Entry 6HIY (electron microscopy, 3.27 A resolution); this record covers chains DS and CA of the 41 polymer chains in the assembly.

== Chain DS ==
Protein: mS66
Organism: Trypanosoma brucei brucei
UniProtKB: Q388L7 (Q388L7_TRYB2); residue numbers follow UniProt; this construct covers 1-261
Sequence (261 residues; row label = number of the first residue in the row):
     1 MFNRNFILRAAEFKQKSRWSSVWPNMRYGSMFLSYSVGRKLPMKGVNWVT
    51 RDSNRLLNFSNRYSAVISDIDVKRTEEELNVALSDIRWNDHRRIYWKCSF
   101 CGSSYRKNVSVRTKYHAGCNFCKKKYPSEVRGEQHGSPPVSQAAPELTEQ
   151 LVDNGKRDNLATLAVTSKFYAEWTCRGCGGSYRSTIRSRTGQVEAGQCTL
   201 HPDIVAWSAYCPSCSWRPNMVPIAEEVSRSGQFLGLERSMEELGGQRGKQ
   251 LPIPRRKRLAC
Unresolved in the structure: 1-16, 245-251
Metal / ion sites: Zn2+ site 1: Cys98, Cys101, Cys119, Cys122; Zn2+ site 2: Cys175, Cys178, Cys211, Cys214

== Chain CA ==
Molecule: 9S rRNA
Organism: Trypanosoma brucei brucei
Sequence (621 nucleotides; row label = number of the first residue in the row):
     1 UAAAUUAUGGUCAAUUGUUAGUAUUCAUAUUAAUUUUUUUAAAUGUUUUA
    51 UCAUUUUAUAAAGGUUUAUUUUUGAAAGAUUUUUUGUAUAAAAUUUUAGG
   101 AAUAGUUAAUAAUAAUUUAUAAUUUUGAUUAGAUUGUUUUGUUAAUGCUA
   151 UUAGAUGGGUGUGGAAAAAUAAAAAAAAUAAUUAAUAUAUAUCAAUAAUA
   201 AAUUAAAUUAAUCUAUUAGUCAGAAAUGGAUGCCAGCCGUUGCGGUAAUU
   251 UCUAUGCUUUUAAAUAUUAUACAAUUAUCAUAUUAAAUUGUUAAGUGUUG
   301 AUUUAACCAAUAAAAAUAUAAAUAAUUUUUAUUUGUUUUUAAACACCAUU
   351 AGGUAUAUGCAAAUAUAAAAUUAUAGUAAUUAUAAAUUAUAUUAUAUUAU
   401 AUUUAUUCAUAUAAUUAAUAGGAUAAUAUUUGUAGUUUUUGAUACCAUGA
   451 UAAGGAUUAUAAAUUGAAAGUGGUAAUAUCAUAAUCAAAAUUUAUUAUUU
   501 AUAUUAAAUAUGUAUGUGUAGAUAAAAUAAGAAAUUAAAAAGGUAUUGUU
   551 GCCCACCAAUUUUUAUAAUAAAAAUAACGUGCAGUAAUUAAUAUAUUUAU
   601 AAAAAUAUAUUUUUUUUUUUU
Unresolved in the structure: 395-537
Sequence notes: conflict U298 (C2839 in 343546); insertion (614-621)
Metal / ion sites: Mg2+ site 1 near A27 (its only coordinating residue here); Mg2+ site 2: A61, A155; Mg2+ site 3 near U65 (its only coordinating residue here); Mg2+ site 4 near A68 (its only coordinating residue here); Mg2+ site 5 near A76 (its only coordinating residue here); Mg2+ site 6: A224, A225; Mg2+ site 7: U281, A367; Mg2+ site 8 near U339 (its only coordinating residue here); Mg2+ site 9 near A385 (its only coordinating residue here); Mg2+ site 10: A386, U387; Mg2+ site 11 near A541 (its only coordinating residue here); Mg2+ site 12 near U563 (its only coordinating residue here); 4 more Mg2+ sites not listed
Ligand contacts:
  - spermidine (SPD), molecule 1: A27, U28, G239, A266, U267, U268
  - spermidine (SPD), molecule 2: A218, U259, U261, A262, A263, A264
  - spermine (SPM): U66, U67, U95, U96, U97, U125, U126, G127, A128, U129

== Chain DS / chain CA interface ==
Residue-residue contacts (75; chain DS residue first):
  Ser17(DS) - U188(CA)  hydrogen bond to the base
  Ser17(DS) - A189(CA)  base contact
  Arg18(DS) - U39(CA)  salt bridge to the phosphate
  Arg18(DS) - U40(CA)  sugar contact
  Arg18(DS) - A189(CA)  base contact
  Trp19(DS) - U40(CA)  sugar contact
  Trp19(DS) - A41(CA)  sugar contact
  Trp19(DS) - A187(CA)  stacking on the base
  Trp19(DS) - U188(CA)  hydrogen bond to the base
  Ser20(DS) - U212(CA)  sugar contact
  Ser21(DS) - U39(CA)  sugar contact
  Val22(DS) - U39(CA)  hydrogen bond to the sugar
  Trp23(DS) - U39(CA)  hydrogen bond to the base
  Trp23(DS) - U199(CA)  base contact
  Pro24(DS) - A211(CA)  base contact
  Asn25(DS) - U209(CA)  hydrogen bond to the base
  Met26(DS) - U209(CA)  base contact
  Arg27(DS) - U209(CA)  hydrogen bond to the base
  Gly29(DS) - A207(CA)  hydrogen bond to the sugar
  Ser30(DS) - A207(CA)  phosphate contact
  Ser30(DS) - U208(CA)  sugar contact
  Ser30(DS) - U209(CA)  base contact
  Met31(DS) - A206(CA)  phosphate contact
  Met31(DS) - A207(CA)  hydrogen bond to the phosphate
  Phe32(DS) - A200(CA)  stacking on the base
  Phe32(DS) - A206(CA)  hydrogen bond to the sugar
  Phe32(DS) - U208(CA)  base contact
  Leu33(DS) - U208(CA)  base contact
  Leu33(DS) - A211(CA)  base contact
  Ser34(DS) - A206(CA)  base contact
  Tyr35(DS) - A211(CA)  sugar contact
  Tyr35(DS) - U212(CA)  stacking on the base
  Ser36(DS) - U199(CA)  hydrogen bond to the phosphate
  Val37(DS) - U199(CA)  hydrogen bond to the phosphate
  Val37(DS) - A201(CA)  base contact
  Val37(DS) - A215(CA)  base contact
  Gly38(DS) - U199(CA)  hydrogen bond to the phosphate
  Gly38(DS) - A200(CA)  sugar contact
  Gly38(DS) - A201(CA)  sugar contact
  Arg39(DS) - U199(CA)  hydrogen bond to the sugar
  Arg39(DS) - A200(CA)  base contact
  Lys40(DS) - U212(CA)  hydrogen bond to the base
  Lys40(DS) - C213(CA)  base contact
  Leu41(DS) - A201(CA)  sugar contact
  Leu41(DS) - A202(CA)  base contact
  Leu41(DS) - A215(CA)  base contact
  Pro42(DS) - A200(CA)  base contact
  Pro42(DS) - A202(CA)  sugar contact
  Pro42(DS) - U203(CA)  sugar contact
  Met43(DS) - A200(CA)  base contact
  Met43(DS) - U204(CA)  sugar contact
  Met43(DS) - A205(CA)  hydrogen bond to the base
  Lys44(DS) - U214(CA)  base contact
  Lys44(DS) - A215(CA)  base contact
  Gly45(DS) - U203(CA)  base contact
  Val46(DS) - U203(CA)  sugar contact
  Val46(DS) - A205(CA)  hydrogen bond to the base
  Trp48(DS) - U204(CA)  base contact
  Trp48(DS) - A205(CA)  hydrogen bond to the base
  His91(DS) - A205(CA)  stacking on the base
  His91(DS) - A206(CA)  hydrogen bond to the base
  Arg93(DS) - A210(CA)  hydrogen bond to the sugar
  Lys107(DS) - U208(CA)  salt bridge to the phosphate
  Lys107(DS) - U209(CA)  salt bridge to the phosphate
  Asn108(DS) - A206(CA)  hydrogen bond to the base
  Ser110(DS) - A205(CA)  sugar contact
  Ser110(DS) - A206(CA)  hydrogen bond to the phosphate
  Val111(DS) - A206(CA)  phosphate contact
  Val111(DS) - A207(CA)  sugar contact
  Lys114(DS) - A205(CA)  salt bridge to the phosphate
  Lys114(DS) - A206(CA)  salt bridge to the phosphate
  Tyr115(DS) - A206(CA)  phosphate contact
  Tyr115(DS) - A207(CA)  stacking on the base
  Asn120(DS) - U209(CA)  hydrogen bond to the phosphate
  Lys123(DS) - U208(CA)  salt bridge to the phosphate
Other interface residues (no listed pair), chain DS (41 interface residues in all): Ala117
Other interface residues (no listed pair), chain CA (26 interface residues in all): U38, U190, A198

== Overview ==
The interface between chain DS and chain CA involves 41 residues on one side and 26 on the other; the contacts
include 22 hydrogen bonds, 6 salt bridges and 5 aromatic stacking contacts. Polar pairs include
Ser17(DS)-U188(CA), Trp19(DS)-U188(CA) and Trp23(DS)-U39(CA).
Here chain DS is mS66 and chain CA is 9S rRNA, both from Trypanosoma brucei brucei. Entry 6HIY (Cryo-EM
structure of the Trypanosoma brucei mitochondrial ribosome - This entry contains the body of the ...) was
determined by electron microscopy together with 6HIV, 6HIW, 6HIX and 6HIZ from the same study.
